Entry 6Q8X (X-ray diffraction, 3.51 A resolution); this record covers chains A and H of the 16 polymer chains in the assembly.

Chain A:
Molecule: NADH-quinone oxidoreductase subunit 7
Organism: Thermus thermophilus (strain HB8 / ATCC 27634 / DSM 579)
Notes: EC 1.6.5.11
Reference sequence: Q56217 (NQO7_THET8); residue numbers follow UniProt; this construct covers 1-119
Amino-acid sequence (119 residues; numbered 1 to 119; the number before each row is that of its first residue):
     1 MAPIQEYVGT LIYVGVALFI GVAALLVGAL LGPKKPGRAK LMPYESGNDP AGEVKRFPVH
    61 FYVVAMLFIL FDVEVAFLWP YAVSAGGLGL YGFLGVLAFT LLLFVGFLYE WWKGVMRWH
Disordered / not traced: 118-119

Chain H:
Molecule: NADH-quinone oxidoreductase subunit 8
Organism: Thermus thermophilus (strain HB8 / ATCC 27634 / DSM 579)
Notes: EC 1.6.5.11
Reference sequence: Q60019 (NQO8_THET8); residues 1-365 here = UniProt positions 1-365
Amino-acid sequence (365 residues; numbered 1 to 365; the number before each row is that of its first residue):
     1 MTWSYPVDPY WMVALKALLV VVGLLTAFAF MTLIERRLLA RFQVRMGPNR VGPFGLLQPL
    61 ADAIKSIFKE DIVVAQADRF LFVLAPLISV VFALLAFGLI PFGPPGSFFG YQPWVINLDL
   121 GILYLFAVSE LAVYGIFLSG WASGSKYSLL GSLRSSASLI SYELGLGLAL LAPVLLVGSL
   181 NLNDIVNWQK EHGWLFLYAF PAFLVYLIAS MAEAARTPFD LPEAEQELVG GYHTEYSSIK
   241 WALFQMAEYI HFITASALIP TLFLGGWTMP VLEVPYLWMF LKIAFFLFFF IWIRATWFRL
   301 RYDQLLRFGW GFLFPLALLW FLVTALVVAL DLPRTYLLYL SALSFLVLLG AVLYTPKPAR
   361 KGGGA
Disordered / not traced: 1, 355-365

Interface between chain A and chain H:
Contacting residue pairs (108):
  Met-1(A) / Thr-2(H)  hydrogen bond (backbone-backbone)
  Met-1(A) / Trp-3(H)
  Ala-2(A) / Thr-2(H)
  Ala-2(A) / Asp-119(H)
  Pro-3(A) / Thr-2(H)
  Gln-5(A) / Val-7(H)
  Gln-5(A) / Tyr-10(H)  hydrogen bond
  Glu-6(A) / Thr-2(H)  hydrogen bond
  Glu-6(A) / Ile-116(H)
  Glu-6(A) / Asn-117(H)  hydrogen bond (side chain-backbone)
  Glu-6(A) / Leu-118(H)
  Tyr-7(A) / Leu-118(H)  hydrophobic
  Tyr-7(A) / Asp-119(H)  hydrogen bond
  Val-8(A) / Tyr-10(H)
  Gly-9(A) / Val-13(H)
  Thr-10(A) / Ile-116(H)
  Thr-10(A) / Leu-118(H)
  Ile-12(A) / Tyr-10(H)  hydrophobic
  Ile-12(A) / Val-13(H)  hydrophobic
  Ile-12(A) / Ala-14(H)  hydrophobic
  Tyr-13(A) / Ala-17(H)  hydrophobic
  Tyr-13(A) / Leu-94(H)  hydrogen bond (side chain-backbone)
  Tyr-13(A) / Leu-95(H)
  Ala-17(A) / Val-91(H)
  Leu-18(A) / Val-91(H)  hydrophobic
  Ile-20(A) / Val-21(H)  hydrophobic
  Gly-21(A) / Leu-87(H)
  Val-22(A) / Leu-87(H)
  Ala-24(A) / Ile-239(H)
  Leu-25(A) / Val-83(H)
  Leu-25(A) / Lys-240(H)
  Leu-25(A) / Leu-243(H)  hydrophobic
  Val-27(A) / Ile-67(H)  hydrophobic
  Gly-28(A) / Asp-71(H)
  Gly-28(A) / Ser-238(H)
  Gly-28(A) / Ile-239(H)
  Ala-29(A) / Asp-71(H)
  Leu-31(A) / Phe-68(H)  hydrogen bond (backbone-backbone)
  Leu-31(A) / Lys-69(H)
  Gly-32(A) / Phe-68(H)
  Gly-32(A) / Glu-70(H)
  Pro-33(A) / Phe-68(H)
  Pro-33(A) / Glu-70(H)
  Lys-34(A) / Glu-70(H)  hydrogen bond (backbone-side chain)
  Lys-35(A) / Glu-70(H)  hydrogen bond (backbone-side chain)
  Pro-36(A) / Glu-70(H)
  Lys-40(A) / Ile-72(H)
  Leu-41(A) / Ile-72(H)  hydrophobic
  Leu-41(A) / Val-73(H)
  Leu-41(A) / Val-74(H)
  Leu-41(A) / Ala-75(H)
  Pro-43(A) / Glu-235(H)
  Tyr-44(A) / Glu-235(H)
  Pro-50(A) / Tyr-147(H)
  Ala-51(A) / Lys-146(H)
  Ala-51(A) / Tyr-147(H)
  Gly-52(A) / Lys-146(H)
  Val-54(A) / Lys-146(H)
  Phe-57(A) / Lys-146(H)
  Phe-57(A) / Leu-149(H)  hydrophobic
  Phe-57(A) / Leu-153(H)  hydrophobic
  His-60(A) / Tyr-302(H)  hydrogen bond
  His-60(A) / Leu-306(H)
  Phe-61(A) / Leu-153(H)  hydrophobic
  Phe-61(A) / Tyr-302(H)
  Val-64(A) / Ala-157(H)
  Val-64(A) / Ser-161(H)
  Val-64(A) / Leu-306(H)  hydrophobic
  Leu-67(A) / Trp-310(H)  hydrophobic
  Phe-68(A) / Glu-130(H)
  Phe-68(A) / Ile-160(H)  hydrophobic
  Phe-68(A) / Glu-163(H)
  Phe-68(A) / Leu-164(H)  hydrophobic
  Phe-71(A) / Leu-164(H)  hydrophobic
  Asp-72(A) / Phe-126(H)
  Asp-72(A) / Leu-164(H)
  Val-75(A) / Leu-164(H)  hydrophobic
  Val-75(A) / Gly-167(H)
  Val-75(A) / Leu-168(H)  hydrophobic
  Leu-78(A) / Leu-171(H)  hydrophobic
  Trp-79(A) / Ile-122(H)
  Trp-79(A) / Leu-171(H)
  Tyr-81(A) / Leu-175(H)
  Tyr-81(A) / Phe-321(H)  hydrophobic
  Tyr-81(A) / Ala-325(H)
  Tyr-81(A) / Ala-329(H)
  Ala-82(A) / Leu-171(H)  hydrophobic
  Ala-82(A) / Val-174(H)
  Ala-82(A) / Leu-175(H)  hydrogen bond (backbone-backbone)
  Val-83(A) / Val-174(H)  hydrophobic
  Val-83(A) / Leu-180(H)  hydrophobic
  Ala-85(A) / Leu-175(H)  hydrophobic
  Ala-85(A) / Val-328(H)  hydrophobic
  Gly-89(A) / Ala-329(H)
  Phe-93(A) / Leu-322(H)
  Phe-93(A) / Ala-325(H)
  Phe-93(A) / Leu-326(H)
  Phe-93(A) / Ala-329(H)  hydrophobic
  Leu-97(A) / Leu-322(H)  hydrophobic
  Thr-100(A) / Leu-322(H)
  Phe-104(A) / Pro-315(H)  hydrophobic
  Phe-104(A) / Leu-318(H)  hydrophobic
  Phe-107(A) / Trp-310(H)
  Phe-107(A) / Pro-315(H)  hydrophobic
  Glu-110(A) / Trp-310(H)  hydrogen bond
  Trp-111(A) / Arg-307(H)
  Trp-111(A) / Trp-310(H)  hydrophobic
  Trp-111(A) / Gly-311(H)
Also at the interface, not in a pair above, chain A (65 interface residues in all): Ile-4, Val-14, Val-16, Met-42, Glu-45, Glu-74, Leu-90
Also at the interface, not in a pair above, chain H (76 interface residues in all): Leu-18, Val-20, Gln-76, Ala-96, Phe-97, Gly-98, Trp-114, Val-115, Leu-123, Tyr-124, Ser-145, Gly-178, Thr-234, Leu-330

Overview:
The interface between chain A and chain H involves 65 residues on one side and 76 on the other; the contacts
include 12 hydrogen bonds. Among the polar pairs are Gln-5(A)/Tyr-10(H), Glu-6(A)/Thr-2(H) and
Glu-6(A)/Asn-117(H).
Here chain A is NADH-quinone oxidoreductase subunit 7 and chain H is NADH-quinone oxidoreductase subunit 8,
both from Thermus thermophilus (strain HB8 / ATCC 27634 / DSM 579). Entry 6Q8X (Respiratory complex I from
Thermus thermophilus with bound Pyridaben) was determined by X-ray diffraction, deposited together with 6I0D,
6I1P, 6Q8O, 6Q8W, 6Y11, 6ZIY and 3 further entries.
